1SB1 - chains L and H of the 3 polymer chains in the assembly; structure by X-ray diffraction, 1.90 A resolution.

[Chain L]
Protein: Prothrombin
From: Homo sapiens
Notes: EC 3.4.21.5; fragment: light chain, residues 333-361
Reference sequence: P00734 (THRB_HUMAN); residues 1-14 here correspond to UniProt positions 336-349 (UniProt number = residue number + 335)
Sequence (29 residues; each row starts with the number of its first residue; a row labelled like 14A-14L holds insertion residues (14A, then the next letters in order)):
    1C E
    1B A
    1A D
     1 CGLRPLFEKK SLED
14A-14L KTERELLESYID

[Chain H]
Protein: Prothrombin
From: Homo sapiens
Notes: EC 3.4.21.5; fragment: heavy chain, residues 364-621
Reference sequence: P00734 (THRB_HUMAN); the construct lacks a stretch of the UniProt sequence and is renumbered around it, so the offset changes along the chain: 16-36 = UniProt 364-384; 37-60 = UniProt 386-409; 61-77 = UniProt 419-435; 78-97 = UniProt 437-456; 7 more segments
Sequence (258 residues; numbered 16 to 246 plus 31 insertion-coded residues; 4 numbers in that range are skipped by the numbering (no residue carries them; nothing is unmodelled there); the number before each row is that of its first residue; a row labelled like 60A-60I holds insertion residues (60A, then the next letters in order)):
    16 IVEGSDAEIG MSPWQVMLFR K
   36A S
    37 PQELLCGASL ISDRWVLTAA HCLL
60A-60I YPPWDKNFT
    61 ENDLLVRIGK HSRTRYE
   77A R
    78 NIEKISMLEK IYIHPRYNWR
   97A E
    98 NLDRDIALMK LKKPVAFSDY IHPVCLPDRE TA
129A-129C ASL
   130 LQAGYKGRVT GWGNLKE
146A-146H TWTANVGK
   150 GQPSVLQVVN LPIVERPVCK DSTRIRITDN MFCAG
  184A Y
   185 KP
186A-186D DEGK
   187 RGDACEGDSG GPFVMKSP
204A-204B FN
   205 NRWYQMGIVS WGE
   219 GCD
  221A R
   222 DGKYGFYTHV FRLKKWIQKV IDQFG
Disordered / not traced: 146A-146H
Disulfide bonds: Cys-42/Cys-58, Cys-168/Cys-182, Cys-191/Cys-220
Metal / ion sites: Na+ site 1: Thr-139, Asp-194; Na+ site 2: Lys-169, Thr-172, Phe-204A
Small-molecule neighbours: 165 (N-(benzylsulfonyl)-3-cyclohexylalanyl-N-(2-amino-1,3-benzothiazol-6-yl)prolinamide): His-57, Tyr-60A, Trp-60D, Glu-97A, Asn-98, Leu-99, Glu-146, Ile-174, Asp-189, Ala-190, Cys-191, Glu-192, Ser-195, Val-213, Ser-214, Trp-215, Gly-216, Glu-217, Gly-219, Cys-220, Arg-221A, Gly-226
Swiss-Prot annotation at these positions:
  - region: Ala-183 to Val-200 (High affinity receptor-binding region which is also known as the TP508 peptide)
  - active site (Charge relay system): His-57, Asp-102, Ser-195
  - glycosylation: Asn-60G (N-linked (GlcNAc...) (complex) asparagine)

[Interface between chain L and chain H]
Residue-residue contacts (65):
  Cys-1(L) with Pro-120(H); Val-121(H); Cys-122(H), disulfide; Arg-206(H), hydrogen bond (backbone-side chain)
  Asp-1A(L) with His-119(H), salt bridge; Arg-206(H)
  Ala-1B(L) with Arg-206(H), hydrogen bond (backbone-side chain)
  Glu-1C(L) with Asp-49(H); Phe-114(H); Pro-120(H)
  Gly-2(L) with Trp-29(H); Pro-120(H), hydrogen bond (backbone-backbone); Val-121(H); Cys-122(H), hydrogen bond (backbone-side chain); Arg-206(H); Trp-207(H), hydrogen bond (backbone-backbone)
  Leu-3(L) with His-119(H), hydrogen bond (backbone-side chain); Asn-205(H); Arg-206(H)
  Arg-4(L) with Gly-25(H); Met-26(H), hydrogen bond (side chain-backbone); Pro-28(H); Trp-29(H); Arg-137(H); Trp-207(H)
  Pro-5(L) with Ser-115(H); Asp-116(H); His-119(H)
  Leu-6(L) with Ile-24(H); Asp-116(H)
  Phe-7(L) with Glu-23(H); Ile-24(H); Gly-25(H); Met-26(H), hydrophobic
  Glu-8(L) with Lys-202(H), salt bridge; Asn-205(H); Trp-207(H), hydrogen bond
  Lys-9(L) with His-119(H)
  Asp-14(L) with Glu-23(H); Met-26(H); Arg-137(H), salt bridge; Trp-207(H)
  Lys-14A(L) with Glu-23(H), hydrogen bond (backbone-side chain)
  Thr-14B(L) with Arg-137(H), hydrogen bond; Asn-159(H), hydrogen bond
  Glu-14C(L) with Arg-137(H); Lys-202(H), salt bridge
  Glu-14E(L) with Lys-135(H), salt bridge; Asn-159(H), hydrogen bond; Tyr-184A(H), hydrogen bond
  Leu-14F(L) with Lys-135(H); Asn-159(H); Trp-207(H), hydrophobic
  Leu-14G(L) with Pro-204(H), hydrophobic
  Ser-14I(L) with Gly-133(H); Tyr-134(H); Lys-135(H), hydrogen bond (side chain-backbone)
  Tyr-14J(L) with Tyr-134(H), hydrophobic; Lys-135(H), hydrogen bond (side chain-backbone); Met-201(H); Lys-202(H); Pro-204(H)
  Ile-14K(L) with Tyr-134(H)
  Asp-14L(L) with Gln-131(H); Tyr-134(H), hydrogen bond (backbone-side chain)
Also at the interface, not in a pair above, chain H (30 interface residues in all): Ser-48, Tyr-117, Gly-136
Disulfides between the chains: Cys-1(L)/Cys-122(H)

[Summary]
Chain L and chain H form an interface of 23 and 30 residues respectively; the contacts include 1 disulfide
bond, 16 hydrogen bonds and 5 salt bridges. Among the polar pairs are Asp-1A(L)/His-119(H),
Glu-8(L)/Lys-202(H) and Glu-14E(L)/Lys-135(H). Chain H binds compound 165.
Here chain L is Prothrombin and chain H is Prothrombin, both from Homo sapiens. Entry 1SB1 (Novel Non-Covalent
Thrombin Inhibitors Incorporating P1 4,5,6,7-Tetrahydrobenzothiazole Arginine Side Chain Mimetics) was
determined by X-ray diffraction.
